6UUA - chains DDD and FFF of the 8 polymer chains in the assembly; structure by X-ray diffraction, 4.00 A resolution (low resolution: residue-level contacts below are approximate; hydrogen-bond / salt-bridge calls are withheld).

# Chain DDD
Name: DNA-directed RNA polymerase subunit beta'
From: Escherichia coli
Notes: EC 2.7.7.6
UniProtKB: P0A8T7 (RPOC_ECOLI); residues 1-1407 here = UniProt positions 1-1407
Chain sequence (1407 residues; each row starts with the number of its first residue):
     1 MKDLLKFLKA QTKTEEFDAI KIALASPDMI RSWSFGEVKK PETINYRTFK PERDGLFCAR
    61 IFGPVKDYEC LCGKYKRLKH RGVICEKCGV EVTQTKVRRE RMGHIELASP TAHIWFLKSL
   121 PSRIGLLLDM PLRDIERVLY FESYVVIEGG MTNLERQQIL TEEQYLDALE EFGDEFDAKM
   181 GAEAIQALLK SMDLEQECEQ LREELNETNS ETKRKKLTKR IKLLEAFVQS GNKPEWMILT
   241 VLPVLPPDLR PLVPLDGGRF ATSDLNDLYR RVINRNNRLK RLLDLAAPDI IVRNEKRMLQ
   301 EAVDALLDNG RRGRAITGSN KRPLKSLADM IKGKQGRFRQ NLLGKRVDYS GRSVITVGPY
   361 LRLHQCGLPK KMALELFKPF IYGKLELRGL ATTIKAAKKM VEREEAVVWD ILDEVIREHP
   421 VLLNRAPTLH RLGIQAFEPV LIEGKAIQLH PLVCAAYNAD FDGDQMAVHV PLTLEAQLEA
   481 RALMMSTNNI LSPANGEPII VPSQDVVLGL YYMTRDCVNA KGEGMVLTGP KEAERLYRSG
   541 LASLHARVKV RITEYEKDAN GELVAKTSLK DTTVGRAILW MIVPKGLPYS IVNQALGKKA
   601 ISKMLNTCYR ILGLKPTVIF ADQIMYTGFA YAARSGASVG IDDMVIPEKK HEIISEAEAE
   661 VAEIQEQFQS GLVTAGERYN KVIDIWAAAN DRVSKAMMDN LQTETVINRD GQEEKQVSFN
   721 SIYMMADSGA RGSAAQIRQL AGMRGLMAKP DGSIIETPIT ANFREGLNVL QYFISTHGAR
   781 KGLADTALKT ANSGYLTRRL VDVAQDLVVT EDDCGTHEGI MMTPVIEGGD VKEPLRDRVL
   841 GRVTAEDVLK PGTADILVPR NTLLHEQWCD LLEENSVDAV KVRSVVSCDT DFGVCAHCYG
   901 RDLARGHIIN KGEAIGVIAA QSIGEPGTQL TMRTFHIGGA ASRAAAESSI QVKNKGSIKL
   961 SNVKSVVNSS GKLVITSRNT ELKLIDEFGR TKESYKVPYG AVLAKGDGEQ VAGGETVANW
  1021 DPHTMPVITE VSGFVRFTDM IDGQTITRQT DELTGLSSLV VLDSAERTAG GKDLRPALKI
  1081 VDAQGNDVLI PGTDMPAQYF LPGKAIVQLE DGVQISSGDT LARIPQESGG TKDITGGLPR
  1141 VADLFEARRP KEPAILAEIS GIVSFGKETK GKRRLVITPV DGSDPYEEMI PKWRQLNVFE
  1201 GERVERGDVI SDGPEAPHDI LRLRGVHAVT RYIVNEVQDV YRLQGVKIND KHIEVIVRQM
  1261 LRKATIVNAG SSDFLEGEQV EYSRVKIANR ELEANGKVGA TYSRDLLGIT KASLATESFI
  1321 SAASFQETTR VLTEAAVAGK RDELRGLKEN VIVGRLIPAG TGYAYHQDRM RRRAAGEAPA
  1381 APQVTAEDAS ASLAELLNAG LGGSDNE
Disordered / not traced: 1-14, 1377-1407
Curated features (UniProtKB/Swiss-Prot):
  - binding site (Zn(2+)): C70, C72, C85, C88, C814, C888, C895, C898
  - binding site (Mg(2+)): D460, D462, D464
  - modified residue: K983 (N6-acetyllysine)
  - mutagenesis: Q504 (Q504P: Resistant to antibiotics salinamide A and B), N690 (N690D: Resistant to antibiotics salinamide A and B), M697 (M697V: Resistant to antibiotics salinamide A and B), A735 (A735T: Resistant to antibiotics salinamide A and B), R738 (R738C/H/P/S: Resistant to antibiotics salinamide A and B), A748 (A748E: Resistant to antibiotics salinamide A and B), P758 (P758S/T: Resistant to antibiotics salinamide A and B), F763 (F763C: Resistant to antibiotics salinamide A and B), S775 (S775A: Resistant to antibiotics salinamide A and B), A779 (A779T/V: Resistant to antibiotics salinamide A and B), R780 (R780C: Resistant to antibiotics salinamide A and B), G782 (G782A/C: Resistant to antibiotics salinamide A and B), 1 further mutagenesis entry in UniProt
Metal / ion sites: Zn2+ site 1: C72, C85, C88; Mg2+ site 1: D460, D462, D464; Mg2+ site 2: D460, D462 (together with CTP); Zn2+ site 2: C814, C895
Residues lining bound ligands: CTP (cytidine-5'-triphosphate): R425, A426, P427, N458, D460, D462, M932, H936, I937

# Chain FFF
Name: RNA polymerase sigma factor RpoS
From: Escherichia coli (strain K12)
UniProtKB: P13445 (RPOS_ECOLI); residue numbers follow UniProt; this construct covers 1-328
Chain sequence (336 residues; numbered 1 to 336; the number before each row is that of its first residue):
     1 MGQNTLKVHD LNEDAEFDEN GVEVFDEKAL VEEEPSDNDL AEEELLSQGA TQRVLDATQL
    61 YLGEIGYSPL LTAEEEVYFA RRALRGDVAS RRRMIESNLR LVVKIARRYG NRGLALLDLI
   121 EEGNLGLIRA VEKFDPERGF RFSTYATWWI RQTIERAIMN QTRTIRLPIH IVKELNVYLR
   181 TARELSHKLD HEPSAEEIAE QLDKPVDDVS RMLRLNERIT SVDTPLGGDS EKALLDILAD
   241 EKENGPEDTT QDDDMKQSIV KWLFELNAKQ REVLARRFGL LGYEAATLED VGREIGLTRE
   301 RVRQIQVEGL RRLREILQTQ GLNIEALFLE HHHHHH
Disordered / not traced: 1-52, 330-336
Construct notes: conflict G2 (Ser in P13445), E33 (Gln in P13445); expression tag (329-336)
Curated features (UniProtKB/Swiss-Prot):
  - DNA-binding region: L288 to V307 (H-T-H motif)
  - region: D56 to A89 (Sigma-70 factor domain-1)
  - motif: D118 to E121 (Interaction with polymerase core subunit RpoC)
  - mutagenesis: K173 (K173E: Eliminates RpoS proteolysis. Lack of interaction with RssB), E174 (E174T: 2-fold increase in RpoS half-life. Does not affect interaction with RssB), V177 (V177K: 3-fold increase in RpoS half-life), Y178 (Y178L: Does not affect RpoS half-life)

# Interface between chain DDD and chain FFF
Pairs across the interface (82):
  E42(DDD) - R166(FFF)
  T43(DDD) - T164(FFF)
  T43(DDD) - I165(FFF)
  T43(DDD) - R166(FFF)
  I44(DDD) - I165(FFF)
  I44(DDD) - R166(FFF)
  Y46(DDD) - I165(FFF)
  Y46(DDD) - R166(FFF)
  Y46(DDD) - L167(FFF)
  Y46(DDD) - I171(FFF)
  Y46(DDD) - L215(FFF)
  R47(DDD) - R211(FFF)
  K79(DDD) - E284(FFF)
  R133(DDD) - R53(FFF)
  Y140(DDD) - L60(FFF)
  E142(DDD) - R53(FFF)
  E142(DDD) - V54(FFF)
  E162(DDD) - E64(FFF)
  R259(DDD) - E217(FFF)
  R259(DDD) - R218(FFF)
  F260(DDD) - I165(FFF)
  F260(DDD) - I219(FFF)
  F260(DDD) - T220(FFF)
  A261(DDD) - I219(FFF)
  A261(DDD) - T220(FFF)
  T262(DDD) - T220(FFF)
  T262(DDD) - S221(FFF)
  T262(DDD) - V222(FFF)
  S263(DDD) - V222(FFF)
  S263(DDD) - D223(FFF)
  D264(DDD) - S221(FFF)
  D264(DDD) - D223(FFF)
  D267(DDD) - T164(FFF)
  R270(DDD) - Q161(FFF)
  R270(DDD) - T164(FFF)
  R271(DDD) - D118(FFF)
  N274(DDD) - Q161(FFF)
  R275(DDD) - D118(FFF)
  R278(DDD) - E121(FFF)
  R278(DDD) - E122(FFF)
  R278(DDD) - L125(FFF)
  R278(DDD) - Q161(FFF)
  L282(DDD) - E121(FFF)
  L282(DDD) - L125(FFF)
  L285(DDD) - R91(FFF)
  L285(DDD) - I128(FFF)
  L285(DDD) - E132(FFF)
  P288(DDD) - R92(FFF)
  I290(DDD) - Y61(FFF)
  I290(DDD) - E64(FFF)
  I290(DDD) - I65(FFF)
  I290(DDD) - L99(FFF)
  I291(DDD) - L99(FFF)
  I291(DDD) - E121(FFF)
  I291(DDD) - N124(FFF)
  R293(DDD) - E64(FFF)
  N294(DDD) - Y61(FFF)
  N294(DDD) - E121(FFF)
  E295(DDD) - E121(FFF)
  R297(DDD) - A57(FFF)
  R297(DDD) - L60(FFF)
  R297(DDD) - Y61(FFF)
  R297(DDD) - E64(FFF)
  M298(DDD) - L117(FFF)
  M298(DDD) - D118(FFF)
  M298(DDD) - E121(FFF)
  R322(DDD) - S221(FFF)
  R322(DDD) - T224(FFF)
  Q335(DDD) - S230(FFF)
  K378(DDD) - E247(FFF)
  Y382(DDD) - E247(FFF)
  E386(DDD) - D254(FFF)
  T392(DDD) - Q320(FFF)
  T393(DDD) - D254(FFF)
  T393(DDD) - S258(FFF)
  I394(DDD) - T250(FFF)
  I394(DDD) - D254(FFF)
  K395(DDD) - Q251(FFF)
  K395(DDD) - L329(FFF)
  K398(DDD) - E247(FFF)
  K399(DDD) - L329(FFF)
  R403(DDD) - E325(FFF)
Interface residues without a listed pair, chain DDD (57 interface residues in all): N45, T95, R137, P251, L255, G258, D289, E301, N320, K325, M330, R346, A396
Interface residues without a listed pair, chain FFF (57 interface residues in all): L55, I95, E96, R163, P168, M212, R214, P225, D236, L238, K242, Y283, L322

# In short
Chain DDD and chain FFF each contribute 57 residues to their interface. Bound to chain DDD: CTP. C72(DDD),
C85(DDD) and C88(DDD) coordinate Zn2+ site 1. From UniProt: 8 Zn2+-binding residues, 3 Mg2+-binding residues
and 13 mutagenesis sites on chain DDD.
Here chain DDD is DNA-directed RNA polymerase subunit beta' (Escherichia coli) and chain FFF is RNA polymerase
sigma factor RpoS (Escherichia coli (strain K12)). Entry 6UUA (E. coli sigma-S transcription initiation
complex with a mismatching CTP ("Fresh" crystal soaked with CTP for ...) was determined by X-ray diffraction
(same publication as 6UTV, 6UTW, 6UTX, 6UTY, 6UTZ, 6UU0 and 11 further entries).
